PDB entry 6N0F | electron microscopy, 3.90 A resolution | chains A and D of the 51 polymer chains in the assembly

# Chain A (and D)
Molecule: Microcompartments protein
Source organism: Haliangium ochraceum (strain DSM 14365 / JCM 11303 / SMP-2)
Notes: chain D of this document is another copy of the same molecule, construct and numbering; everything in this record applies to it too
UniProt: D0LID6 (D0LID6_HALO1); numbering as in UniProt (aligned over 1-212)
Chain sequence (212 residues; numbered 1 to 212; the number before each row is that of its first residue):
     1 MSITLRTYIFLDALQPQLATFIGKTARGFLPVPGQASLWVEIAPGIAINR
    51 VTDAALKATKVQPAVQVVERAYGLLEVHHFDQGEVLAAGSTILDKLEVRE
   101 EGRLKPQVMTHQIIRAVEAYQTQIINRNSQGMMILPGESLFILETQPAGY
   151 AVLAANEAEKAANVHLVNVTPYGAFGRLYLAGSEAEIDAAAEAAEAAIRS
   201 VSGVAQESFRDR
Not modelled in the structure: 1-3, 206-212

# Chain A / chain D interface
Residue-residue contacts (51; chain A residue first):
  Pro16(A) - Leu135(D)
  Gln17(A) - Leu135(D)
  Ala19(A) - Gln123(D)
  Thr20(A) - Gln123(D)
  Thr20(A) - Asn126(D)
  Thr20(A) - Met133(D)
  Thr20(A) - Ile134(D)
  Thr20(A) - Leu135(D)
  Thr20(A) - Pro136(D)
  Phe21(A) - Met133(D)  hydrophobic
  Gly23(A) - Gln123(D)
  Gly23(A) - Arg127(D)  hydrogen bond (backbone-side chain)
  Lys24(A) - Asn126(D)
  Lys24(A) - Arg127(D)  hydrogen bond (backbone-side chain)
  Lys24(A) - Gly131(D)
  Lys24(A) - Met133(D)
  Thr25(A) - Arg127(D)
  Ala26(A) - Arg127(D)  hydrogen bond (backbone-side chain)
  Leu30(A) - Gln123(D)
  Pro31(A) - Gln123(D)  hydrogen bond (backbone-side chain)
  Val32(A) - Tyr120(D)  hydrophobic
  Pro33(A) - Pro136(D)  hydrophobic
  Ala119(A) - Val32(D)  hydrophobic
  Gln123(A) - Ala19(D)  hydrogen bond (side chain-backbone)
  Gln123(A) - Thr20(D)
  Gln123(A) - Gly23(D)
  Gln123(A) - Leu30(D)
  Gln123(A) - Pro31(D)
  Asn126(A) - Thr20(D)
  Asn126(A) - Lys24(D)  hydrogen bond (backbone-side chain)
  Arg127(A) - Gly23(D)  hydrogen bond (side chain-backbone)
  Arg127(A) - Lys24(D)  hydrogen bond (side chain-backbone)
  Arg127(A) - Thr25(D)
  Arg127(A) - Ala26(D)  hydrogen bond (side chain-backbone)
  Ser129(A) - Lys24(D)  hydrogen bond (backbone-side chain)
  Gly131(A) - Gly131(D)
  Gly131(A) - Met133(D)
  Met132(A) - Met133(D)
  Met133(A) - Gln17(D)
  Met133(A) - Thr20(D)
  Met133(A) - Phe21(D)  hydrophobic
  Met133(A) - Lys24(D)
  Met133(A) - Gly131(D)
  Met133(A) - Met132(D)
  Met133(A) - Leu166(D)
  Leu135(A) - Pro16(D)
  Leu135(A) - Gln17(D)
  Leu135(A) - Thr20(D)
  Pro136(A) - Thr20(D)
  Pro136(A) - Pro33(D)  hydrophobic
  Leu166(A) - Met133(D)
Other interface residues (no listed pair), chain A (27 interface residues in all): Phe80, Gln130, Ile134
Other interface residues (no listed pair), chain D (26 interface residues in all): Ala119, Ser129

# Summary
27 residues of chain A and 26 residues of chain D are in contact; the contacts include 10 hydrogen bonds.
Among the polar pairs are Gly23(A)-Arg127(D), Lys24(A)-Arg127(D) and Ala26(A)-Arg127(D).
Both chains are Microcompartments protein (Haliangium ochraceum (strain DSM 14365 / JCM 11303 / SMP-2)). Entry
6N0F (Cryo-EM structure of the HO BMC shell: subregion classified for BMC-T: TD-TSTSTS) was determined by
electron microscopy (same publication as 6MZU, 6MZV, 6MZX, 6MZY, 6N06, 6N07, 6N09 and 6N0G).
